PDB entry 3IT8 | X-ray diffraction, 2.80 A resolution | chains A and C of the 6 polymer chains in the assembly

[Chain A (and C)]
Protein: Tumor necrosis factor
Organism: Homo sapiens
Notes: fragment: Tumor necrosis factor, soluble form; chain C of this document is another copy of the same molecule, construct and numbering; everything in this record applies to it too
UniProtKB: P01375 (TNFA_HUMAN); residues 6-157 here correspond to UniProt positions 82-233 (UniProt number = residue number + 76)
Amino-acid sequence (161 residues; each row starts with the number of its first residue; numbers below 1 keep their minus sign (Met-3 is residue -3)):
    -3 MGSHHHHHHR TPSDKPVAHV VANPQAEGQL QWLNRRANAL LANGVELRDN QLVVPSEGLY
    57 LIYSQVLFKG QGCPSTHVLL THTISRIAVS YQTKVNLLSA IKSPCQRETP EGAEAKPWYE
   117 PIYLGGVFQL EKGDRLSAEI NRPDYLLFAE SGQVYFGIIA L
Disordered / not traced: -3 to 5
Disulfides: Cys69-Cys101
Sequence notes: expression tag (-3 to 5); conflict Leu143 (Asp219 in P01375)
Reported in the primary citation:
  - specificity-determining residues: Arg31, Arg32 (proposed by the authors, not directly observed)

[How chain A and chain C interact]
Contacting residue pairs - 49 pairs, chain A then chain C:
  Leu55(A) with Pro8(C); Ser9(C); Val13(C), hydrophobic; Leu36(C), hydrophobic
  Leu57(A) with Leu57(C), hydrophobic
  Thr72(A) with Lys112(C)
  His73(A) with Lys112(C); Pro113(C), hydrogen bond (side chain-backbone)
  Leu75(A) with Tyr115(C), hydrophobic
  Arg82(A) with Asn34(C), hydrogen bond
  Val91(A) with Asn34(C)
  Asn92(A) with Glu146(C), hydrogen bond
  Leu93(A) with Asn34(C); Gly148(C)
  Leu94(A) with Gly148(C); Tyr151(C)
  Ser95(A) with Gln61(C); Glu146(C); Gly148(C), hydrogen bond (backbone-backbone); Gln149(C)
  Ile97(A) with Tyr115(C); Pro117(C); Gln149(C)
  Lys98(A) with Lys98(C); Tyr115(C); Glu116(C)
  Ser99(A) with Trp114(C); Tyr115(C), hydrogen bond (side chain-backbone)
  Gln102(A) with Gln102(C); Glu104(C)
  Arg103(A) with Glu110(C), salt bridge; Lys112(C)
  Tyr119(A) with Gln61(C), hydrogen bond (backbone-side chain); Tyr119(C), hydrophobic
  Leu120(A) with Gln61(C)
  Gly121(A) with Tyr59(C); Tyr119(C), hydrogen bond (backbone-side chain); Tyr151(C), hydrogen bond (backbone-side chain)
  Gly122(A) with Tyr59(C)
  Val123(A) with Val13(C), hydrophobic; His15(C); Tyr59(C), hydrogen bond (backbone-side chain); Ile155(C), hydrophobic
  Phe124(A) with His15(C); Asn34(C)
  Gln125(A) with Pro8(C), hydrogen bond (side chain-backbone)
  Leu157(A) with Lys11(C); Ile155(C), hydrophobic; Leu157(C), hydrophobic
Interface residues without a listed pair, chain A (27 interface residues in all): Glu53, Gly54, Ala96
Interface residues without a listed pair, chain C (32 interface residues in all): Arg6, Thr7, Leu63, Pro100, Ser147

[Summary]
27 residues of chain A and 32 residues of chain C are in contact, with 10 hydrogen bonds and 1 salt bridge.
Polar pairs include Arg103(A)-Glu110(C), His73(A)-Pro113(C) and Arg82(A)-Asn34(C). From the paper: specificity
determinants Arg31(A) and Arg32(A).
Chain A and chain C are both Tumor necrosis factor (Homo sapiens); the structure, Crystal structure of TNF
alpha complexed with a poxvirus MHC-related TNF binding protein, was determined by X-ray diffraction.
